Entry 4FJ1 (X-ray diffraction, 2.30 A resolution); this record covers chains A and B.

# Chain A (and B)
Name: 17beta-hydroxysteroid dehydrogenase
From: Cochliobolus lunatus
Notes: EC 1.1.1.62; chain B of this document is another copy of the same molecule, construct and numbering; everything in this record applies to it too
Reference sequence: O93874 (O93874_COCLU); residue numbers follow UniProt; this construct covers 1-270
Chain sequence (270 residues; row label = number of the first residue in the row):
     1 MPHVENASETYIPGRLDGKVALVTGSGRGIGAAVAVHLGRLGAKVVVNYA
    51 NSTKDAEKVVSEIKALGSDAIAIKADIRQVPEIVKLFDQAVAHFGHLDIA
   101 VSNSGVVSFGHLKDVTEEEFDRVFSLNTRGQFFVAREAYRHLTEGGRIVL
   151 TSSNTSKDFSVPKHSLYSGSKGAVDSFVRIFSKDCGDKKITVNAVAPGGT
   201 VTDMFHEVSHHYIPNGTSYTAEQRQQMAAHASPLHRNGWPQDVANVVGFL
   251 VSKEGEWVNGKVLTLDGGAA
Unresolved in the structure: 1-9 (chain B: 1-11)
Residues lining bound ligands: NADP (NAP; NADP nicotinamide-adenine-dinucleotide phosphate): G25, S26, G27, R28, G29, I30, G31, N48, Y49, A50, N51, S52, A75, D76, I77, R78, N103, S104, G105, L126, T151, S152, S153, Y167, K171, P197, G198, G199, T200, T202, D203, M204, F205

# Chain A / chain B interface
Pairs across the interface (101; chain A residue first):
  V80(A) - E117(B)
  P81(A) - E117(B)
  H111(A) - Y139(B)
  H111(A) - D184(B)  hydrogen bond (side chain-backbone)
  H111(A) - D187(B)  salt bridge
  L112(A) - F132(B)  hydrophobic
  L112(A) - A135(B)
  L112(A) - R136(B)
  L112(A) - F181(B)  hydrophobic
  L112(A) - D184(B)  hydrogen bond (backbone-side chain)
  L112(A) - C185(B)  hydrophobic
  K113(A) - R136(B)
  K113(A) - Y139(B)
  K113(A) - R140(B)  hydrogen bond (backbone-side chain)
  V115(A) - F132(B)  hydrophobic
  V115(A) - F133(B)
  V115(A) - R136(B)  hydrogen bond (backbone-side chain)
  T116(A) - F133(B)
  T116(A) - R136(B)
  E117(A) - V80(B)
  E117(A) - P81(B)
  E117(A) - R129(B)  salt bridge
  E117(A) - F133(B)
  F120(A) - R129(B)
  F120(A) - F132(B)  hydrophobic
  F120(A) - F133(B)  hydrophobic
  D121(A) - R129(B)  salt bridge
  F124(A) - T128(B)
  F124(A) - F177(B)  hydrophobic
  T128(A) - F124(B)
  R129(A) - E117(B)  salt bridge
  R129(A) - F120(B)
  R129(A) - D121(B)  salt bridge
  F132(A) - L112(B)  hydrophobic
  F132(A) - V115(B)  hydrophobic
  F132(A) - F120(B)  hydrophobic
  F132(A) - S165(B)
  F133(A) - V115(B)
  F133(A) - T116(B)
  F133(A) - E117(B)
  F133(A) - F120(B)  hydrophobic
  A135(A) - L112(B)
  R136(A) - L112(B)
  R136(A) - K113(B)
  R136(A) - V115(B)  hydrogen bond (side chain-backbone)
  Y139(A) - H111(B)
  Y139(A) - K113(B)  hydrogen bond
  R140(A) - K113(B)  hydrogen bond (side chain-backbone)
  R140(A) - D114(B)  salt bridge
  T155(A) - R179(B)  hydrogen bond (backbone-side chain)
  S156(A) - S176(B)  hydrogen bond (backbone-side chain)
  S156(A) - R179(B)  hydrogen bond (backbone-side chain)
  K157(A) - K157(B)
  K157(A) - R179(B)
  F159(A) - R179(B)  hydrogen bond (backbone-side chain)
  S160(A) - R179(B)  hydrogen bond
  S160(A) - I180(B)
  S160(A) - K183(B)
  V161(A) - I180(B)
  P162(A) - D184(B)
  K163(A) - D184(B)  hydrogen bond (backbone-side chain)
  H164(A) - I180(B)
  S165(A) - F132(B)
  S165(A) - F177(B)
  S165(A) - I180(B)
  S165(A) - F181(B)
  S168(A) - S176(B)
  S168(A) - I180(B)
  G169(A) - A173(B)
  G169(A) - S176(B)
  G169(A) - F177(B)
  G172(A) - G172(B)
  G172(A) - S176(B)
  A173(A) - G169(B)
  A173(A) - A173(B)
  S176(A) - S156(B)  hydrogen bond (side chain-backbone)
  S176(A) - S168(B)
  S176(A) - G169(B)
  S176(A) - G172(B)
  F177(A) - F124(B)  hydrophobic
  F177(A) - S165(B)
  F177(A) - G169(B)
  R179(A) - T155(B)  hydrogen bond (side chain-backbone)
  R179(A) - S156(B)  hydrogen bond (side chain-backbone)
  R179(A) - K157(B)
  R179(A) - F159(B)  hydrogen bond (side chain-backbone)
  R179(A) - S160(B)  hydrogen bond
  I180(A) - S160(B)
  I180(A) - V161(B)
  I180(A) - H164(B)
  I180(A) - S165(B)
  I180(A) - S168(B)
  F181(A) - L112(B)  hydrophobic
  F181(A) - S165(B)
  K183(A) - S160(B)
  D184(A) - H111(B)  hydrogen bond (backbone-side chain)
  D184(A) - L112(B)  hydrogen bond (side chain-backbone)
  D184(A) - P162(B)
  D184(A) - K163(B)  hydrogen bond (side chain-backbone)
  C185(A) - L112(B)  hydrophobic
  D187(A) - H111(B)  salt bridge
Interface residues without a listed pair, chain A (45 interface residues in all): G110, D158, L166
Interface residues without a listed pair, chain B (46 interface residues in all): G110, D158, L166

# Overview
The interface between chain A and chain B involves 45 residues on one side and 46 on the other; the contacts
include 21 hydrogen bonds and 7 salt bridges. Among the polar pairs are H111(A)-D187(B), E117(A)-R129(B) and
D121(A)-R129(B). Ligands of chain A: NADP.
Both chains are 17beta-hydroxysteroid dehydrogenase (Cochliobolus lunatus). Entry 4FJ1 (Crystal Structure of
the ternary complex between a fungal 17beta-hydroxysteroid dehydrogenase (Holo form) and genistein) was
determined by X-ray diffraction together with 4FJ0, 4FJ2 and 3QWH from the same study.
